3E0O - chains C and E of the 6 polymer chains in the assembly; structure by X-ray diffraction, 2.60 A resolution.

# Chain C (and E)
Protein: Peptide methionine sulfoxide reductase msrB
From: Bacillus subtilis
Notes: EC 1.8.4.12; chain E of this document is another copy of the same molecule, construct and numbering; everything in this record applies to it too
Reference sequence: P54155 (MSRB_BACSU); residue numbers follow UniProt; this construct covers 1-143
Amino-acid sequence (144 residues; numbered 0 to 143; the number before each row is that of its first residue; numbering starts at 0):
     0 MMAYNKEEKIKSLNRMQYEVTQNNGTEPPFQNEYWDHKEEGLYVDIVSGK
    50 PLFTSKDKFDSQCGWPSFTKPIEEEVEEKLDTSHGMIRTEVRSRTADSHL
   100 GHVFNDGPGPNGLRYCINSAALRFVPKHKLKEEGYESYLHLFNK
Disordered / not traced: 0-2, 142-143 (chain E: 0, 142-143)
Differences from the reference sequence: initiating methionine (0)
Curated features (UniProtKB/Swiss-Prot):
  - active site: Cys115 (Nucleophile)

# Interface between chain C and chain E
Residue-residue contacts (8):
  Glu7(C) with Lys130(E); Glu135(E)
  Lys130(C) with Glu7(E)
  Glu131(C) with Glu7(E)
  Gly133(C) with Tyr3(E)
  Glu135(C) with Tyr3(E); Glu7(E)
  Ser136(C) with Tyr3(E), hydrogen bond
Also at the interface, not in a pair above, chain C (7 interface residues in all): Tyr3
Also at the interface, not in a pair above, chain E (6 interface residues in all): Glu131, Glu132

# Overview
7 residues of chain C and 6 residues of chain E are in contact, with 1 hydrogen bond. The hydrogen-bonded pair
is Ser136(C)-Tyr3(E). UniProt lists active-site residue Cys115(C) on chain C.
Chain C and chain E are both Peptide methionine sulfoxide reductase msrB (Bacillus subtilis); the structure,
Crystal structure of MsrB, was determined by X-ray diffraction (same publication as 3E0M).
